PDB entry 2BWA | X-ray diffraction, 1.68 A resolution | chain A

# Chain A
Name: Endoglucanase
From: Rhodothermus marinus
Notes: EC 3.2.1.4
Reference sequence: O33897 (O33897_RHOMR); the construct has insertions or renumbered stretches relative to UniProt, so the offset changes along the chain: 2-68 = UniProt 38-104; 94-225 = UniProt 129-260
Amino-acid sequence (227 residues; row label = number of the first residue in the row):
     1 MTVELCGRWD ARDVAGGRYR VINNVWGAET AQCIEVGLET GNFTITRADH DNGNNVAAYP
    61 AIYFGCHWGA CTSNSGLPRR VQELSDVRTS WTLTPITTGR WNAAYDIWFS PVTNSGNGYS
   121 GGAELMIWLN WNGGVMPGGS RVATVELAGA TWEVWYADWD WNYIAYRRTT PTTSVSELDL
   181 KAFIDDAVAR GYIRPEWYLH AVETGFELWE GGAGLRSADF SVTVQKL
Unresolved in the structure: 1
Disulfides: Cys6-Cys33, Cys66-Cys71

# Overview
Chain A is Endoglucanase (Rhodothermus marinus); the structure, Structure of Endoglucanase 12A (Cel12A) from
Rhodothermus marinus in complex with cellopentaose, 20 minute soak, was determined by X-ray diffraction (same
publication as 2BW8 and 2BWC).
